1FOD - chains 1 and 3 of the 4 polymer chains in the assembly; structure by X-ray diffraction, 2.60 A resolution.

[Chain 1]
Protein: Foot and mouth disease virus
Source organism: Foot-and-mouth disease virus
Reference sequence: Q84771 (Q84771_9PICO); residues 1-213 here correspond to UniProt positions 508-720 (UniProt number = residue number + 507)
Amino-acid sequence (213 residues; row label = number of the first residue in the row):
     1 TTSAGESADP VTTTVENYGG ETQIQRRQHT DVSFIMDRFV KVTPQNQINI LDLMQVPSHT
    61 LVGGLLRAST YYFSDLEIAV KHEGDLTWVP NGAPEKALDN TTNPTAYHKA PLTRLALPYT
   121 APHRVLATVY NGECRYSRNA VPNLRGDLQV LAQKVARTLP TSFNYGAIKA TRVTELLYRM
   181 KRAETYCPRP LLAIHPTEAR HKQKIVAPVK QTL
Disordered / not traced: 211-213
Construct notes: conflict Val-56 (Ile780 in Q84771), Gly-64 (Ala788 in Q84771), Ser-137 (Asn861 in Q84771)

[Chain 3]
Protein: Foot and mouth disease virus
Source organism: Foot-and-mouth disease virus
Reference sequence: Q84771 (Q84771_9PICO); residues 1-220 here correspond to UniProt positions 288-507 (UniProt number = residue number + 287)
Amino-acid sequence (220 residues; row label = number of the first residue in the row):
     1 GIFPVACSDG YGGLVTTDPK TADPVYGKVF NPPRNQLPGR FTNLLDVAEA CPTFLRFEGG
    61 VPYVTTKTDS DRVLAQFDMS LAAKHMSNTF LAGLAQYYTQ YSGTINLHFM FTGPTDAKAR
   121 YMVAYAPPGM EPPKTPEAAA HCIHAEWDTG LNSKFTFSIP YLSAADYTYT ASDVAETTNV
   181 QGWVCLFQIT HGKADGDALV VLASAGKDFE LRLPVDARAE
Construct notes: conflict His-85 (Gln589 in Q84771), Thr-168 (Ala672 in Q84771), Asp-173 (Gly677 in Q84771)

[Chain 1 / chain 3 interface]
Residue-residue contacts (60; chain 1 residue first):
  Pro-90(1) / Thr-99(3)
  Pro-90(1) / Pro-214(3)
  Asn-91(1) / Thr-99(3)  hydrogen bond (backbone-side chain)
  Asn-91(1) / Gln-100(3)
  Asn-91(1) / Tyr-169(3)  hydrogen bond
  Gly-92(1) / Thr-99(3)
  Gly-92(1) / Tyr-169(3)
  Ala-93(1) / Thr-99(3)
  Ala-93(1) / Val-215(3)  hydrophobic
  Lys-96(1) / Ala-217(3)
  Ala-97(1) / Val-215(3)  hydrophobic
  Ala-97(1) / Asp-216(3)
  Ala-97(1) / Ala-217(3)  hydrophobic
  Asn-100(1) / Asp-216(3)  hydrogen bond (side chain-backbone)
  Asn-100(1) / Ala-217(3)
  Asn-100(1) / Arg-218(3)
  Thr-101(1) / Thr-16(3)  hydrogen bond (backbone-side chain)
  Thr-102(1) / Thr-17(3)  hydrogen bond (backbone-side chain)
  Thr-102(1) / Asp-216(3)
  Asn-103(1) / Thr-16(3)  hydrogen bond (backbone-side chain)
  Asn-103(1) / Val-215(3)
  Asn-103(1) / Asp-216(3)
  Pro-104(1) / Thr-16(3)
  Pro-104(1) / Thr-17(3)
  Thr-105(1) / Leu-14(3)
  Thr-105(1) / Val-15(3)
  Thr-105(1) / Thr-16(3)  hydrogen bond (backbone-side chain)
  Ala-106(1) / Leu-14(3)
  Tyr-107(1) / Leu-14(3)  hydrogen bond (backbone-backbone)
  Lys-109(1) / Tyr-11(3)
  Lys-109(1) / Gly-12(3)
  Lys-109(1) / Gly-13(3)
  Pro-111(1) / Asp-9(3)
  Leu-112(1) / Gly-10(3)
  Thr-113(1) / Gly-10(3)
  Arg-114(1) / Gly-10(3)  hydrogen bond (backbone-backbone)
  Arg-114(1) / Tyr-11(3)
  Thr-120(1) / Gln-100(3)
  Thr-120(1) / Arg-212(3)
  Thr-120(1) / Leu-213(3)
  Ala-121(1) / Arg-212(3)  hydrogen bond (backbone-side chain)
  Pro-122(1) / Gln-100(3)
  Pro-122(1) / Ala-165(3)
  Pro-122(1) / Asp-166(3)  hydrogen bond (backbone-backbone)
  Pro-122(1) / Tyr-167(3)  hydrogen bond (backbone-backbone)
  His-123(1) / Ala-165(3)
  Cys-134(1) / Glu-176(3)
  Cys-134(1) / Thr-177(3)  hydrogen bond (backbone-backbone)
  Arg-135(1) / Val-174(3)
  Arg-135(1) / Ala-175(3)
  Arg-135(1) / Glu-176(3)  salt bridge
  Tyr-136(1) / Pro-128(3)
  Tyr-136(1) / Ala-175(3)  hydrogen bond (backbone-backbone)
  Tyr-136(1) / Glu-176(3)
  Tyr-136(1) / Thr-177(3)
  Tyr-136(1) / Val-180(3)
  Ser-137(1) / Ala-175(3)
  Thr-161(1) / Glu-176(3)  hydrogen bond
  Ser-162(1) / Tyr-169(3)
  Ser-162(1) / Thr-178(3)
Other interface residues (no listed pair), chain 1 (30 interface residues in all): Pro-94
Other interface residues (no listed pair), chain 3 (32 interface residues in all): Gly-129, Ala-171, Asp-173

[In short]
30 residues of chain 1 and 32 residues of chain 3 are in contact, with 15 hydrogen bonds and 1 salt bridge.
Polar contacts include Arg-135(1)/Glu-176(3), Asn-91(1)/Thr-99(3) and Asn-91(1)/Tyr-169(3).
Chain 1 is Foot and mouth disease virus and chain 3 is Foot and mouth disease virus, both from Foot-and-mouth
disease virus; the structure, Structure of a major immunogenic site on foot-and-mouth disease virus, was
determined by X-ray diffraction.
